PDB entry 7FCP | X-ray diffraction, 2.40 A resolution | chains A and D of the 5 polymer chains in the assembly

# Chain A
Protein: Spike protein S1
Source organism: Severe acute respiratory syndrome coronavirus 2
Reference sequence: P0DTC2 (SPIKE_SARS2); residue numbers follow UniProt; this construct covers 321-591
Sequence (277 residues; numbered 319 to 595; the number before each row is that of its first residue):
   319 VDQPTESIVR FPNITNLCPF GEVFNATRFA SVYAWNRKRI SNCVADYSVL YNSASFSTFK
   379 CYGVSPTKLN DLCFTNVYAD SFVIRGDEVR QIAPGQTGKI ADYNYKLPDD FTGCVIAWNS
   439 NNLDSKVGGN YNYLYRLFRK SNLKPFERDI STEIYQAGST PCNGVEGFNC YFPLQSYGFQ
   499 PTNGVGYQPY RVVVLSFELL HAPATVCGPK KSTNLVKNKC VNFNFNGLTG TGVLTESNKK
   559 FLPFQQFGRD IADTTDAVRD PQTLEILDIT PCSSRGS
Not modelled in the structure: 319-333, 519-595
Cystine bridges: Cys336-Cys361, Cys379-Cys432, Cys480-Cys488
Covalent attachments: N-acetylglucosamine (NAG) linked to Asn343
Construct notes: expression tag (319-320, 592-595)
Reported in the primary citation:
  - mutagenesis - P384D, P384R: decreased binding to P14-44 antibody Fab fragment heavy chain
  - mutagenesis - P384A: unchanged binding to P14-44 antibody Fab fragment heavy chain

# Chain D
Protein: P5-22 antibody Fab fragment light chain
Source organism: Homo sapiens
Notes: antibody fragment or engineered binder
Sequence (214 residues; numbered 1 to 214; the number before each row is that of its first residue):
     1 DIQMTQSPSS LSASVGDRVT ITCQASQDIK NYLNWYQQKP GKAPKLLIYD ASNLETGVPS
    61 RFSGSGSGTD FTFTISSLQP EDIATYYCQQ FDNLPITFGQ GTRLEIKRTV AAPSVFIFPP
   121 SDEQLKSGTA SVVCLLNNFY PREAKVQWKV DNALQSGNSQ ESVTEQDSKD STYSLSSTLT
   181 LSKADYEKHK VYACEVTHQG LSSPVTKSFN RGEC
Cystine bridges: Cys23-Cys88, Cys134-Cys194

# How chain A and chain D interact
Contacting residue pairs (9; chain A residue first):
  Ala475(A) - Tyr32(D)  hydrogen bond (backbone-side chain)
  Gly476(A) - Tyr32(D)
  Ser477(A) - Asp92(D)  hydrogen bond
  Thr478(A) - Asn93(D)
  Phe486(A) - Phe91(D)
  Phe486(A) - Leu94(D)  hydrophobic
  Phe486(A) - Ile96(D)  hydrophobic
  Asn487(A) - Phe91(D)  hydrogen bond (side chain-backbone)
  Asn487(A) - Asp92(D)  hydrogen bond (side chain-backbone)
Other interface residues (no listed pair), chain D (7 interface residues in all): Lys30
From the paper, about this interface:
  - residue pairs: Phe486(A)-Leu94(D) (hydrophobic contact), Ile96(D)-Phe486(A) (hydrophobic contact)
  - epitope / paratope residues, chain A: Phe486(A)
  - hot spots on chain A (mutagenesis) - F486R: abolished binding to P5-22
  - hot spots on chain A (mutagenesis) - F486S, F486V: decreased binding to P5-22
  - epitope / paratope residues, chain D: Leu94(D), Ile96(D)

# In short
Chain A and chain D form an interface of 6 and 7 residues respectively, with 4 hydrogen bonds. Polar contacts
include Ala475(A)-Tyr32(D), Ser477(A)-Asp92(D) and Asn487(A)-Phe91(D). The authors report hydrophobic contacts
between Phe486(A) and Leu94(D) and Ile96(D) and Phe486(A). The paper reports that P384D and P384R of chain A
reduce binding to P14-44 antibody Fab fragment heavy chain; epitope/paratope residues Phe486(A) and Leu94(D)
among others; 6 substitutions were tested in all.
Here chain A is Spike protein S1 (Severe acute respiratory syndrome coronavirus 2) and chain D is P5-22
antibody Fab fragment light chain (Homo sapiens). Entry 7FCP (Crystallographic structure of two neutralizing
antibodies in complex with SARS-CoV-2 spike receptor-binding Domain (RBD)) was determined by X-ray
diffraction.
